Entry 5KXI (X-ray diffraction, 3.94 A resolution); this record covers chains B and C of the 5 polymer chains in the assembly.

Chain B (and C):
Molecule: Neuronal acetylcholine receptor subunit beta-2
Organism: Homo sapiens
Notes: chain C of this document is another copy of the same molecule, construct and numbering; everything in this record applies to it too
UniProtKB: P17787 (ACHB2_HUMAN); the construct has insertions or renumbered stretches relative to UniProt, so the offset changes along the chain: 1-330 = UniProt 26-355; 337-393 = UniProt 446-502
Amino-acid sequence (403 residues; numbered 1 to 403; the number before each row is that of its first residue):
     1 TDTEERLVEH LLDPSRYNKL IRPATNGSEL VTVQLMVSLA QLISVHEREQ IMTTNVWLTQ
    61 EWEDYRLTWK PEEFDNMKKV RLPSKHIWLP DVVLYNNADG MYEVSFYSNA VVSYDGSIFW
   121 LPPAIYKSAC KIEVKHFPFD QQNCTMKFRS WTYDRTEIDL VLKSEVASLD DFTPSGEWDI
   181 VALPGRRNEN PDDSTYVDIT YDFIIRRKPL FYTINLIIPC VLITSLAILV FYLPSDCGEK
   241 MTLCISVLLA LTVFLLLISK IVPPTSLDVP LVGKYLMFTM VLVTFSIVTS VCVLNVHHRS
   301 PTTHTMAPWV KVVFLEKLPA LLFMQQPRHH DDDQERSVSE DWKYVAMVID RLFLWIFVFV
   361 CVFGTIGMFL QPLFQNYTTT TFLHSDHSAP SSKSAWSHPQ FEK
Disordered / not traced: 324-338, 374-403
Construct notes: linker (331-336); expression tag (394-403)
Cystine bridges: Cys130-Cys144
Covalently attached groups: N-acetylglucosamine (NAG) linked to Asn143
Residues lining bound ligands: (S)-3-(1-methylpyrrolidin-2-yl)pyridine (NCT): Trp57, Val111, Leu121
What the authors report for this chain:
  - binding site for (S)-3-(1-methylpyrrolidin-2-yl)pyridine: Trp57, Val111, Leu121
  - specificity-determining residues: Arg149
  - contacts within the chain: Arg149-Tyr196, Tyr95-Arg149

How chain B and chain C interact:
Pairs across the interface (71):
  Arg16(B) with Glu5(C)
  Tyr17(B) with Glu5(C)
  Asn18(B) with Glu5(C), hydrogen bond (backbone-side chain)
  Leu20(B) with Pro83(C), hydrophobic
  Ile21(B) with Thr1(C); Glu4(C); Val8(C), hydrophobic
  Arg22(B) with Thr1(C)
  Ala24(B) with Thr1(C), hydrogen bond (backbone-side chain)
  Thr25(B) with Thr1(C), hydrogen bond (backbone-side chain)
  Tyr65(B) with Thr1(C); Asp2(C)
  Arg66(B) with Thr1(C); Glu5(C), salt bridge
  Asp91(B) with Asn109(C)
  Tyr95(B) with Trp57(C), hydrophobic
  Asn97(B) with Gln41(C)
  Gly100(B) with Phe106(C)
  Met101(B) with Phe106(C), hydrophobic
  Tyr102(B) with Asn55(C); Phe106(C), hydrophobic; Pro123(C), hydrophobic
  Glu103(B) with Phe106(C)
  Ala129(B) with Gln41(C)
  Lys131(B) with Ser175(C)
  Trp151(B) with Phe106(C); Ser108(C)
  Thr152(B) with Arg81(C); Asn109(C), hydrogen bond
  Asp154(B) with Arg81(C)
  Glu157(B) with Glu4(C)
  Gly238(B) with Glu239(C)
  Glu239(B) with Glu239(C)
  Met241(B) with Glu239(C); Leu243(C), hydrophobic
  Thr242(B) with Glu239(C), hydrogen bond
  Ile245(B) with Leu243(C), hydrophobic; Ser246(C)
  Leu255(B) with Asn215(C)
  Leu256(B) with Asn215(C); Leu257(C), hydrophobic
  Ser259(B) with Phe211(C); Asn215(C)
  Pro263(B) with Phe211(C)
  Pro264(B) with Glu177(C); Phe211(C)
  Thr265(B) with Phe211(C)
  Ser266(B) with Lys208(C), hydrogen bond (side chain-backbone); Pro209(C); Leu210(C), hydrogen bond (side chain-backbone); Phe211(C), hydrogen bond (side chain-backbone)
  Val269(B) with Leu210(C), hydrophobic; Ile214(C), hydrophobic
  Met277(B) with Ile214(C), hydrophobic; Ile218(C), hydrophobic
  Met280(B) with Leu222(C), hydrophobic
  Thr284(B) with Leu222(C)
  Ile287(B) with Leu226(C), hydrophobic
  Val288(B) with Leu229(C), hydrophobic
  Val291(B) with Leu229(C), hydrophobic; Leu233(C)
  Leu294(B) with Leu233(C), hydrophobic; Pro234(C); Cys237(C), hydrophobic
  Asn295(B) with Tyr232(C), hydrogen bond (side chain-backbone); Met347(C)
  His298(B) with Pro234(C); Asp236(C)
  Arg299(B) with Met347(C)
  Pro301(B) with Glu340(C)
  Thr302(B) with Tyr344(C), hydrogen bond
Also at the interface, not in a pair above, chain B (61 interface residues in all): Asn26, Gly27, Gln50, Ala98, Asp99, Tyr153, Thr156, Asp193, Leu248, Lys260, Val262, Leu267, Val281
Also at the interface, not in a pair above, chain C (46 interface residues in all): Ile43, Ile125, Lys127, Asp170, Pro219, Ile223, Thr242, Phe254

Overview:
61 residues of chain B face 46 of chain C across their interface, with 10 hydrogen bonds and 1 salt bridge.
Polar pairs include Arg66(B)-Glu5(C), Asn18(B)-Glu5(C) and Ala24(B)-Thr1(C). Ligands of chain B:
(S)-3-(1-methylpyrrolidin-2-yl)pyridine. Covalently linked N-acetylglucosamine: at Asn143(B). From the paper:
a binding site for (S)-3-(1-methylpyrrolidin-2-yl)pyridine at Trp57(B), Val111(B) and Leu121(B); the
specificity determinant Arg149(B).
Chain B and chain C are both Neuronal acetylcholine receptor subunit beta-2 (Homo sapiens); the structure,
X-ray structure of the human Alpha4Beta2 nicotinic receptor, was determined by X-ray diffraction.
